8ASW - chains B and C of the 5 polymer chains in the assembly; structure by electron microscopy, 3.96 A resolution.

[Chain B]
Protein: Elongator complex protein 2
Source organism: Saccharomyces cerevisiae
UniProt: P42935 (ELP2_YEAST); numbering as in UniProt (aligned over 1-788)
Amino-acid sequence (788 residues; numbered 1 to 788; the number before each row is that of its first residue):
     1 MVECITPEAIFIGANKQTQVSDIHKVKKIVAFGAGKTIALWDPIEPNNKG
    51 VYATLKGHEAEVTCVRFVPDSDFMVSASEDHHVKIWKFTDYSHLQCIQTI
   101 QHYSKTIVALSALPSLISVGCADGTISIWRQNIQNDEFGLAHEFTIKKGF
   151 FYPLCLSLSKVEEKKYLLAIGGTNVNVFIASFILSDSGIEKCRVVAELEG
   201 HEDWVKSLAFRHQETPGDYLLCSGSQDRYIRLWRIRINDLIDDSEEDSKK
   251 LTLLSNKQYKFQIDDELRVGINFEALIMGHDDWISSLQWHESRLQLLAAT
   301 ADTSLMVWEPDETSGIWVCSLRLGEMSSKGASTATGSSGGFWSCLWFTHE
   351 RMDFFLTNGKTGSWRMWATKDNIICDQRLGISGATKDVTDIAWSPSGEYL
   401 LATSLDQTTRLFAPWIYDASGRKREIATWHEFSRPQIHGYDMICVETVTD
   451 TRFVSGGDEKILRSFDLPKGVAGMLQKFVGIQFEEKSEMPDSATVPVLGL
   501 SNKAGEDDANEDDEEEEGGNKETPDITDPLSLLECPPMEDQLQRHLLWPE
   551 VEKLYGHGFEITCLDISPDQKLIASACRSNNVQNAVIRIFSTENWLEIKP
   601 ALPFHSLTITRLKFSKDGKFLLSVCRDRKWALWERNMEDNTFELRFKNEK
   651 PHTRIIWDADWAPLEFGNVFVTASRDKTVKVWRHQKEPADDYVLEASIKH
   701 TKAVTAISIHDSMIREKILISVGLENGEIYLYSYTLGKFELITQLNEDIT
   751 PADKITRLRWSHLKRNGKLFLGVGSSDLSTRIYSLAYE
Disordered / not traced: 1-2, 511-524
Curated features (UniProtKB/Swiss-Prot):
  - modified residue: Ser492 (Phosphoserine)
  - mutagenesis: Met1 to Ala14 (Abolishes interaction with ELP1/IKI3 and ELP3), Arg626 (R626A: Dramatically reduced interaction with microtubules but no effect on interaction with ELP1/IKI3 or ELP3; when associated with A-628, A-654 and A-675), Arg628 (R628A: Dramatically reduced interaction with microtubules but no effect on interaction with ELP1/IKI3 or ELP3; when associated with A-626, A-654 and A-675), Arg654 (R654A: Dramatically reduced interaction with microtubules but no effect on interaction with ELP1/IKI3 or ELP3; when associated with A-626, A-628 and A-675), Arg675 (Dramatically reduced interaction with microtubules but no effect on interaction with ELP1/IKI3 or ELP3; when associated with A-626, A-628 and A-654)

[Chain C]
Protein: Elongator complex protein 3
Source organism: Saccharomyces cerevisiae
Notes: EC 2.3.1.-
UniProt: Q02908 (ELP3_YEAST); residues 1-557 here = UniProt positions 1-557
Amino-acid sequence (557 residues; row label = number of the first residue in the row):
     1 MARHGKGPKTNKKKLAPEKERFIQCCADITLELTDSLTSGTTREINLNGL
    51 ITKYSKKYKLKQQPRLTDIINSIPDQYKKYLLPKLKAKPVRTASGIAVVA
   101 VMCKPHRCPHIAYTGNICVYCPGGPDSDFEYSTQSYTGYEPTSMRAIRAR
   151 YDPYEQARGRVEQLKQLGHSIDKVEYVLMGGTFMSLPKEYREDFIVKLHN
   201 ALSGFNGNDIDEAILYSQQSLTKCVGITIETRPDYCTQTHLDDMLKYGCT
   251 RLEIGVQSLYEDVARDTNRGHTVRSVCETFAVSKDAGYKVVSHMMPDLPN
   301 VGMERDIEQFKEYFENPDFRTDGLKIYPTLVIRGTGLYELWKTGRYKSYS
   351 ANALVDLVARILALVPPWTRIYRVQRDIPMPLVTSGVDNGNLRELALARM
   401 KDLGTTCRDVRTREVGIQEVHHKVQPDQVELIRRDYYANGGWETFLSYED
   451 PKKDILIGLLRLRKASKKYTYRKEFTSQRTSIVRELHVYGSVVPLHSRDP
   501 RKFQHQGFGTLLMEEAERIAKEEHGSEKISVISGVGVRNYYGKLGYELDG
   551 PYMSKRI
Disordered / not traced: 1-16, 491-504
Curated features (UniProtKB/Swiss-Prot):
  - binding site ([4Fe-4S] cluster): Cys108, Cys118, Cys121
  - binding site (acetyl-CoA): Lys173, Glu485 to Val488, Phe508 to Thr510, Tyr541
  - cross-link: Lys453 (Glycyl lysine isopeptide (Lys-Gly) (interchain with G-Cter in ubiquitin))
  - mutagenesis: Lys53 (K53A: Does not affect tRNA modification), Lys56 (K56A: Does not affect tRNA modification), Lys57 (K57A: Does not affect tRNA modification), Lys59 (K59A: Does not affect tRNA modification), Lys61 (K61A: Does not affect tRNA modification), Arg65 (R65A: Does not affect tRNA modification), Lys78 (K78A: Does not affect tRNA modification), Lys79 (K79A: Does not affect tRNA modification), Lys86 to Lys88 (Decreased tRNA modification), Arg91 (R91A: Decreased tRNA modification), Cys103 (C103A: Impaired tRNA wobble uridine modification), Cys108 (C108A: Dissociation of the elongator complex following assembly. Abolished interaction with KTI11 and KTI12; C108S: Eliminates iron contents; when associated with S-118 and S-121), 19 further mutagenesis entries in UniProt
Ion coordination: 4Fe-4S cluster Fe: Cys108, His110, Cys118, Cys121
Residues lining bound ligands:
  - 5'-deoxyadenosine (5AD): Tyr120, Cys121, Pro122, Ser135, Glu230, Gln257, Arg269, His293, Met295, Tyr327, Pro328, Leu330, Ile332, Arg376
  - 4Fe-4S cluster (SF4): Cys108, His110, Ile117, Cys118, Tyr120, Cys121, Gln134, Thr182, Arg232, Arg269
Reported in the primary citation:
  - binding site for 5'-deoxyadenosine: Gln257, Tyr327
  - binding site for Alanine tRNA: Tyr136
  - catalytic residues: Lys325, Tyr327 (proposed by the authors, not directly observed)
  - mutagenesis - W341A/K342A: unchanged catalytic activity

[Chain B / chain C interface]
Pairs across the interface - 51 pairs, chain B then chain C:
  Gln17(B) - Asn206(C)  hydrogen bond (side chain-backbone)
  Glu61(B) - Asn208(C)  hydrogen bond
  Glu79(B) - Asn208(C)  hydrogen bond
  Glu79(B) - Asp209(C)
  Lys105(B) - Glu212(C)
  Thr106(B) - Asp209(C)  hydrogen bond
  Thr106(B) - Glu212(C)
  Val108(B) - Tyr216(C)
  Ala122(B) - Glu212(C)
  Phe150(B) - Gln219(C)
  Phe150(B) - Asn539(C)
  Tyr152(B) - Leu215(C)
  Tyr152(B) - Tyr216(C)  hydrophobic
  Pro153(B) - Tyr216(C)  hydrogen bond (backbone-side chain)
  Leu154(B) - Tyr216(C)
  Thr173(B) - Tyr216(C)
  Thr173(B) - Gln219(C)
  Asp203(B) - Leu221(C)
  Trp204(B) - Ser203(C)
  Trp204(B) - Tyr216(C)
  Trp204(B) - Gln219(C)
  Trp204(B) - Ser220(C)
  Gln226(B) - Ser203(C)  hydrogen bond (side chain-backbone)
  Gln226(B) - Gly204(C)
  Arg228(B) - Glu162(C)  salt bridge
  Tyr229(B) - Asp75(C)
  Tyr229(B) - Gln76(C)
  Met278(B) - Asp75(C)
  Gly279(B) - Asp75(C)  hydrogen bond (backbone-side chain)
  Asp282(B) - Arg158(C)  salt bridge
  Trp283(B) - Arg158(C)
  Trp283(B) - Ala201(C)
  Trp283(B) - Gly204(C)
  Ala331(B) - Glu155(C)
  Ser332(B) - Arg148(C)
  Trp342(B) - Tyr154(C)
  Trp342(B) - Asn206(C)
  Lys360(B) - Tyr154(C)
  Lys360(B) - Glu155(C)  salt bridge
  Ile437(B) - Arg150(C)  hydrogen bond (backbone-side chain)
  His438(B) - Arg150(C)  hydrogen bond (backbone-side chain)
  Gly439(B) - Arg150(C)
  Tyr440(B) - Glu130(C)  hydrogen bond (side chain-backbone)
  Arg463(B) - Glu130(C)  salt bridge
  Val495(B) - Arg150(C)
  Leu500(B) - Glu130(C)  hydrogen bond (backbone-side chain)
  Leu500(B) - Arg150(C)
  Ser501(B) - Glu130(C)
  Lys553(B) - Glu130(C)  salt bridge
  Phe559(B) - Arg107(C)
  Glu560(B) - Arg107(C)  salt bridge
Also at the interface, not in a pair above, chain B (46 interface residues in all): Lys16, Asp123, Gly149, Lys206, Lys329, Ser338, Lys460, Pro496, Val497, Gly499
Also at the interface, not in a pair above, chain C (31 interface residues in all): Pro125, Asp126, Tyr131, Asn200, Leu202, Phe205, Gly207, Asp211

[In short]
Chain B and chain C form an interface of 46 and 31 residues respectively, with 11 hydrogen bonds and 6 salt
bridges. Polar pairs include Arg228(B)-Glu162(C), Asp282(B)-Arg158(C) and Lys360(B)-Glu155(C). Chain C binds
4Fe-4S cluster and 5'-deoxyadenosine. From the paper: catalytic residues Lys325(C) and Tyr327(C); W341A/K342A
of chain C leave catalytic activity unchanged.
Chain B is Elongator complex protein 2 and chain C is Elongator complex protein 3, both from Saccharomyces
cerevisiae; the structure, Cryo-EM structure of yeast Elp123 in complex with alanine tRNA, was determined by
electron microscopy together with 8ASV, 8AT6 and 8AVG from the same study.
